Entry 5UZ9 (electron microscopy, 3.40 A resolution); this record covers chains C and L of the 13 polymer chains in the assembly.

== Chain C ==
Molecule: CRISPR-associated protein Csy3
Organism: Pseudomonas aeruginosa (strain UCBPP-PA14)
UniProt: Q02MM1 (CSY3_PSEAB); residues 21-361 here correspond to UniProt positions 2-342 (UniProt number = residue number - 19)
Amino-acid sequence (341 residues; each row starts with the number of its first residue):
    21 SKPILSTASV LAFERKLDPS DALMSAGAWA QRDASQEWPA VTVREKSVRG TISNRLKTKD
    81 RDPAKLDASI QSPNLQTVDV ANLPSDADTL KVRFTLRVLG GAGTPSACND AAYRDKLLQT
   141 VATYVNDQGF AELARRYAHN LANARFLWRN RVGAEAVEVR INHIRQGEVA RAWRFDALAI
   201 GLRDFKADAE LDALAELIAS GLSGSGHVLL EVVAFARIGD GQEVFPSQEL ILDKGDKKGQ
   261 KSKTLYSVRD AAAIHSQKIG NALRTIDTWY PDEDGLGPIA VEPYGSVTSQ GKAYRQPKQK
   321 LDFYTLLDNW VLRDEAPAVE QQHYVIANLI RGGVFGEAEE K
Disordered / not traced: 21-24, 68-95, 251-262, 358-361
Reported in the primary citation:
  - binding site for Crispr RNA: Arg35, Arg169, Gln248, His275, Gln277, Lys278, Asn281, Arg284
  - mutagenesis - K77E/K79E, K85A, K254A/K257A: decreased binding to dsDNA
  - mutagenesis - K77E/K79E, K85A, K254A/K257A: unchanged expression

== Chain L ==
Molecule: CRISPR-associated endonuclease Cas6/Csy4
Organism: Pseudomonas aeruginosa (strain UCBPP-PA14)
Notes: EC 3.1.-.-
UniProt: Q02MM2 (CAS6_PSEAB); numbering as in UniProt (aligned over 1-187)
Amino-acid sequence (189 residues; row label = number of the first residue in the row; numbers below 1 keep their minus sign (Phe-1 is residue -1)):
    -1 FTMDHYLDIR LRPDPEFPPA QLMCVLFGKL HQALVAQGGD RIGVSFPDLD ESRSRLGERL
    59 RIHASADDLR ALLARPWLEG LRDHLQFGEP AVVPHPTPYR QVSRVQAKSN PERLRRRLMR
   119 RHDLSEEEAR KRIPDTVARA LDLPFVTLRS QSTGQHFRLF IRHGPLQVTA EEGGFTCYGL
   179 SKGGFVPWF
Construct notes: expression tag (-1 to 0)
Curated features (UniProtKB/Swiss-Prot):
  - active site: His29 (Proton acceptor)
  - site: Ser148 (Substrate binding)
  - mutagenesis: His29 (H29A: No pre-crRNA cleavage, still binds crRNA. Does not support formation of the Csy ribonucleoprotein complex; H29D: Cleaves pre-crRNA 910-fold slower; H29K: Cleaves pre-crRNA 130-fold slower), Glu49 (E49A: No biofilm formation upon phage infection, no crRNA formed; E49K: Restores biofilm formation upon phage infection, crRNA forms), Arg102 (R102A: Loss of pre-crRNA cleavage, still binds crRNA), Gln104 (Q104A: No loss of pre-crRNA cleavage, still binds crRNA), Ser148 (S148A: Cleaves pre-crRNA 8300-fold slower; S148C: No pre-crRNA cleavage, still binds crRNA), Ser150 (S150A: Cleaves pre-crRNA 350-fold slower), Thr151 (T151A: Cleaves pre-crRNA 380-fold slower), Phe155 (F155A: Very little pre-crRNA cleavage, still binds crRNA), Tyr176 (Y176A: Cleaves pre-crRNA 130-fold slower; Y176F: Cleaves pre-crRNA 13-fold slower)

== How chain C and chain L interact ==
Residue-residue contacts (17):
  Lys66(C) - Gln149(L)  hydrogen bond (side chain-backbone)
  Lys66(C) - Ser150(L)
  Val98(C) - Gly152(L)
  Trp168(C) - Glu14(L)
  Arg169(C) - Arg147(L)
  Leu202(C) - Asp81(L)
  Arg203(C) - Arg10(L)
  Arg203(C) - Pro11(L)  hydrogen bond (side chain-backbone)
  Arg203(C) - Asp81(L)
  Arg203(C) - His82(L)  hydrogen bond (side chain-backbone)
  Glu243(C) - Gln149(L)
  Lys263(C) - Gly152(L)  hydrogen bond (side chain-backbone)
  Leu296(C) - Pro11(L)
  Ser309(C) - Pro13(L)
  Gln310(C) - Asp12(L)
  Gln310(C) - Phe15(L)  hydrogen bond (side chain-backbone)
  Gln310(C) - Pro16(L)
Also at the interface, not in a pair above, chain C (13 interface residues in all): Ile299, Val307
Also at the interface, not in a pair above, chain L (15 interface residues in all): Ser148, Gln153

== Overview ==
13 residues of chain C and 15 residues of chain L are in contact, with 5 hydrogen bonds. Polar contacts
include Lys66(C)-Gln149(L), Arg203(C)-Pro11(L) and Arg203(C)-His82(L). The paper reports a binding site for
Crispr RNA at Arg35(C), Arg169(C) and Gln248(C) among others; K77E/K79E, K85A and K254A/K257A of chain C
reduce binding to dsDNA.
Chain C is CRISPR-associated protein Csy3 and chain L is CRISPR-associated endonuclease Cas6/Csy4, both from
Pseudomonas aeruginosa (strain UCBPP-PA14); the structure, Cryo EM structure of anti-CRISPRs, AcrF1 and AcrF2,
bound to type I-F crRNA-guided CRISPR surveillance complex, was determined by electron microscopy.
